9PN0 - chains C and B of the 5 polymer chains in the assembly; structure by electron microscopy, 2.30 A resolution.

[Chain C]
Molecule: HHD3
Sequence (19 residues; numbered 1 to 19; the number before each row is that of its first residue):
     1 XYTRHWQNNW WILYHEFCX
Covalent attachments: covalent link ACE_1-Cys18
Modified positions: ACE (acetyl group) at position 1; Tyr2 (D-tyrosine; DTY); NH2 (amino group) at position 19

[Chain B]
Molecule: 40-kDa huntingtin-associated protein
From: Homo sapiens
Reference sequence: P23610 (HAP40_HUMAN); numbering as in UniProt (aligned over 1-371)
Sequence (389 residues; each row starts with the number of its first residue; numbers below 1 keep their minus sign (Met-17 is residue -17)):
   -17 MHHHHHHSSG RENLYFQGMA AAAAGLGGGG AGPGPEAGDF LARYRLVSNK LKKRFLRKPN
    43 VAEAGEQFGQ LGRELRAQEC LPYAAWCQLA VARCQQALFH GPGEALALTE AARLFLRQER
   103 DARQRLVCPA AYGEPLQAAA SALGAAVRLH LELGQPAAAA ALCLELAAAL RDLGQPAAAA
   163 GHFQRAAQLQ LPQLPLAALQ ALGEAASCQL LARDYTGALA VFTRMQRLAR EHGSHPVQSL
   223 PPPPPPAPQP GPGATPALPA ALLPPNSGSA APSPAALGAF SDVLVRCEVS RVLLLLLLQP
   283 PPAKLLPEHA QTLEKYSWEA FDSHGQESSG QLPEELFLLL QSLVMATHEK DTEAIKSLQV
   343 EMWPLLTAEQ NHLLHLVLQE TISPSGQGV
Unresolved in the structure: -17 to 82, 220-255, 306-308
Sequence notes: expression tag (-17 to 0)

[Chain C / chain B interface]
Pairs across the interface (12):
  Thr3(C) - Glu331(B)  hydrogen bond
  Asn8(C) - Pro284(B)
  Trp10(C) - Leu295(B)  hydrophobic
  Trp10(C) - His330(B)
  Trp11(C) - Leu277(B)
  Trp11(C) - Gln281(B)
  Trp11(C) - Pro282(B)
  Trp11(C) - Leu287(B)  hydrophobic
  Trp11(C) - Leu295(B)  hydrophobic
  Trp11(C) - His330(B)
  Leu13(C) - His330(B)
  Leu13(C) - Glu331(B)
Also at the interface, not in a pair above, chain C (6 interface residues in all): His5
Also at the interface, not in a pair above, chain B (9 interface residues in all): Leu278

[Summary]
Chain C and chain B form an interface of 6 and 9 residues respectively; the contacts include 1 hydrogen bond.
The hydrogen-bonded pair is Thr3(C)-Glu331(B).
Here chain C is HHD3 and chain B is 40-kDa huntingtin-associated protein (Homo sapiens). Entry 9PN0 (Structure
of HTTQ23-HAP40 complex bound to macrocycles HHD3, HD4 and HL2) was determined by electron microscopy,
deposited together with 9PMW.
